4I5T - chain A; structure by X-ray diffraction, 2.30 A resolution.

Chain A:
Molecule: 5', 5'''-P-1, P-4-tetraphosphate phosphorylase 2
From: Saccharomyces cerevisiae
Notes: EC 2.7.7.53
UniProt: P22108 (APA2_YEAST); numbering as in UniProt (aligned over 1-325)
Chain sequence (333 residues; numbered -7 to 325; the number before each row is that of its first residue; numbers below 1 keep their minus sign (Met-7 is residue -7)):
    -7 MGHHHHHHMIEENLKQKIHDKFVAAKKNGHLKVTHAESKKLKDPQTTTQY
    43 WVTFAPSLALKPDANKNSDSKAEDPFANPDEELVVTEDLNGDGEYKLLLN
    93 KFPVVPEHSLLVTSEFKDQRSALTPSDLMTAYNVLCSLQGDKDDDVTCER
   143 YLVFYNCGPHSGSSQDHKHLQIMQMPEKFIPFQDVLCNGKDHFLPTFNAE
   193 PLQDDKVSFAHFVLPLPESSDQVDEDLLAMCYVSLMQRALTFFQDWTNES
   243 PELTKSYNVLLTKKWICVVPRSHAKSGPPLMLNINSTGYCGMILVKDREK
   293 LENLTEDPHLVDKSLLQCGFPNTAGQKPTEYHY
Not modelled in the structure: -7 to 0, 53-65, 134-139
Sequence notes: expression tag (-7 to 0)
UniProt features mapped onto this chain:
  - active site: His161 (Nucleophile)
  - binding site (substrate): Lys53, Asn92, Lys93, Asn148, Gly154 to Gln157, Gln163, Asn277 to Thr279, Met284, Lys288
  - mutagenesis: His161 (H161A: Completely abolishes catalytic activity)
From the paper describing this entry:
  - contacts within the chain: His159-His161 (backbone contact)
  - catalytic residues: His161
  - mutagenesis - Q163H: decreased catalytic activity on Ap4A
  - mutagenesis - F68A (0.3 s-1 uM-1), F68L (6.1 s-1 uM-1): decreased catalytic activity
  - catalytic residues: Gln163 (proposed by the authors, not directly observed)
  - mutagenesis - Q163H (3.2 +/- 1.0 uM): unchanged binding to Ap4A

Summary:
From UniProt: active-site residue His161, 14 substrate-binding residues and one mutagenesis site. From the
paper: catalytic residues His161 and Gln163; F68A and F68L reduce catalytic activity.
Chain A is 5', 5'''-P-1, P-4-tetraphosphate phosphorylase 2 (Saccharomyces cerevisiae); the structure, Crystal
structure of yeast Ap4A phosphorylase Apa2, was determined by X-ray diffraction (same publication as 4I5V and
4I5W).
